6OO2 - chains A and I of the 19 polymer chains in the assembly; structure by electron microscopy, 4.40 A resolution (low resolution: residue-level contacts below are approximate; hydrogen-bond / salt-bridge calls are withheld).

== Chain A ==
Protein: Vacuolar protein sorting-associated protein 4
Organism: Saccharomyces cerevisiae
Reference sequence: P52917 (VPS4_YEAST); residue numbers follow UniProt; this construct covers 101-437
Sequence (337 residues; each row starts with the number of its first residue):
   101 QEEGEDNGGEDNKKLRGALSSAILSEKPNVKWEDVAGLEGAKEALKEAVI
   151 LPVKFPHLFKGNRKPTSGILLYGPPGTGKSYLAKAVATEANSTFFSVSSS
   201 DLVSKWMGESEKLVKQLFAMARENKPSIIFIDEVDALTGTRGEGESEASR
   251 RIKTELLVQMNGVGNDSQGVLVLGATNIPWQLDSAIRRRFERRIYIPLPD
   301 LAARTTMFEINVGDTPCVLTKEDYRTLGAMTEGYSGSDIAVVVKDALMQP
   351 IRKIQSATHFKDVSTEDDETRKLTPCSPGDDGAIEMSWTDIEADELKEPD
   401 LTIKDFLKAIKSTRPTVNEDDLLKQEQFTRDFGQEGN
Disordered / not traced: 101-115, 365-368, 434-437
Metal / ion sites: Mg2+: S180 (together with ADP)
Small-molecule neighbours: ADP / beryllium trifluoride: D134, V135, A136, L138, P174, P175, G176, T177, G178, K179, S180, Y181, E233, N277, M307, G336, S337, A340
Swiss-Prot annotation at these positions:
  - binding site (ATP): G173 to S180
  - mutagenesis: K179 (K179A: No ATP hydrolysis. Missorting of vacuolar proteins), Q216 (Q216A: Abolishes oligomerization), E233 (E233Q: Defective in ATP hydrolysis. Missorting of vacuolar proteins)

== Chain I ==
Protein: Vacuolar protein sorting-associated protein VTA1
Organism: Saccharomyces cerevisiae
Notes: fragment: VSL domain
Reference sequence: Q06263 (VTA1_YEAST); residues 280-330 here = UniProt positions 280-330
Sequence (51 residues; row label = number of the first residue in the row):
   280 TKDELTKIMDRASKIEQIQKLAKYAISALNYEDLPTAKDELTKALDLLNS
   330 I
Disordered / not traced: 280
Swiss-Prot annotation at these positions:
  - mutagenesis: K299 (K299A: Abolishes interaction with VSP4), K302 (K302A: Abolishes interaction with VSP4), Y303 (Y303A: Abolishes interaction with VSP4, no effect on dimerization), S306 (S306A: Diminishes interaction with VSP4), Y310 (Y310A: Abolishes interaction with VSP4, no effect on dimerization), E311 (E311A: Abolishes interaction with VSP4 and dimerization), D312 (D312A: Abolishes interaction with VSP4 and dimerization), L320 (L320E: Abolishes dimerization), K322 (K322A: No effect on interaction with VSP4), L327 (L327E: Abolishes dimerization)

== How chain A and chain I interact ==
Residue-residue contacts - 9 pairs, chain A then chain I:
  T326(A) with K281(I); L284(I)
  M330(A) with L284(I)
  K404(A) with I287(I); A291(I)
  L407(A) with L284(I); M288(I)
  K408(A) with A291(I)
  K411(A) with S292(I)

== Summary ==
The chain A/chain I interface involves 6 residues from each chain. Bound to chain A: ADP / beryllium
trifluoride. Curated annotation (UniProt) lists 8 ATP-binding residues and 3 mutagenesis sites on chain A; 10
mutagenesis sites on chain I.
Chain A is Vacuolar protein sorting-associated protein 4 and chain I is Vacuolar protein sorting-associated
protein VTA1, both from Saccharomyces cerevisiae; the structure, Vps4 with Cyclic Peptide Bound in the Central
Pore, was determined by electron microscopy, deposited together with 6NDY.
